Entry 8XQP (electron microscopy, 3.29 A resolution); this record covers chains A and S of the 5 polymer chains in the assembly.

== Chain A ==
Name: Guanine nucleotide-binding protein G(t) subunit alpha-3
From: Homo sapiens
Chain sequence (369 residues; numbered 1 to 354 plus 126 insertion-coded residues; 111 numbers in that range are skipped by the numbering (no residue carries them; nothing is unmodelled there); the number before each row is that of its first residue; a row labelled like 70A-70Z holds insertion residues (70A, then the next letters in order)):
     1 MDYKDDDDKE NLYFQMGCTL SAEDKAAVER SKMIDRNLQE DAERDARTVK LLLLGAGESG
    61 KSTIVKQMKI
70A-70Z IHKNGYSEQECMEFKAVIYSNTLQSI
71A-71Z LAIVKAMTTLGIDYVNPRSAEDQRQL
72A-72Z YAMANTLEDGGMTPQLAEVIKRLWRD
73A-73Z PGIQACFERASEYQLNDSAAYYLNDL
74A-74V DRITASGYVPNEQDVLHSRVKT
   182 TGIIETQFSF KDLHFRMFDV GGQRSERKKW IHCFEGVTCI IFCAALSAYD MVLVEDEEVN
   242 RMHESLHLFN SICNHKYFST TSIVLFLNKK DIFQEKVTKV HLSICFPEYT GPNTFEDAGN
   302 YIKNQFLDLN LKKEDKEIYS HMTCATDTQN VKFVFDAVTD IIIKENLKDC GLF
Disordered / not traced: 1-19, 70A-70Z, 71A-71Z, 72A-72Z, 73A-73Z, 74A-74V

== Chain S ==
Name: scFv16
From: Homo sapiens
Notes: antibody fragment or engineered binder
Chain sequence (286 residues; each row starts with the number of its first residue; note: 2 numbers in that range are skipped by the numbering (no residue carries them; nothing is unmodelled there); a row labelled like 121A-121N holds insertion residues (121A, then the next letters in order); numbers below 1 keep their minus sign (Met-19 is residue -19)):
   -19 MVSAIVLYVL LAAAAHSAFA DVQLVESGGG LVQPGGSRKL SCSASGFAFS SFGMHWVRQA
    41 PEKGLEWVAY ISSGSGTIYY ADTVKGRFTI SRDDPKNTLF LQMTSLRSED TAMYYCVRSI
   101 YYYGSSPFDF WGQGTTLTVS S
121A-121N GGGGSGGGGSGGGG
   124 SDIVMTQATS SVPVTPGESV SISCRSSKSL LHSNGNTYLY WFLQRPGQSP QLLIYRMSNL
   184 ASGVPDRFSG SGSGTAFTLT ISRLEAEDVG VYYCMQHLEY PLTFGAGTKL ELKAAAENLY
   244 FQSHHHHHHH H
Disordered / not traced: -19 to 1, 121A-121N, 236-254
Cystine bridges: Cys22-Cys96, Cys147-Cys217

== Interface between chain A and chain S ==
Pairs across the interface - 22 pairs, chain A then chain S:
  Leu20(A) with His155(S)
  Ser21(A) with His155(S), hydrogen bond (backbone-side chain); Asn157(S), hydrogen bond; Tyr161(S), hydrogen bond
  Ala22(A) with His220(S); Leu221(S); Tyr223(S), hydrophobic
  Glu23(A) with Pro107(S); Tyr161(S); Tyr163(S); His220(S), salt bridge
  Asp24(A) with Asn157(S), hydrogen bond; Tyr161(S), hydrogen bond
  Ala26(A) with Tyr101(S), hydrophobic
  Ala27(A) with Tyr101(S); Tyr102(S), hydrophobic
  Glu29(A) with Thr57(S)
  Arg30(A) with Ser31(S); Ile100(S); Tyr101(S)
  Met33(A) with Ser53(S); Gly54(S)
Other interface residues (no listed pair), chain S (16 interface residues in all): Arg179

== Summary ==
10 residues of chain A face 16 of chain S across their interface; the contacts include 5 hydrogen bonds and 1
salt bridge. Polar contacts include Glu23(A)-His220(S), Ser21(A)-His155(S) and Ser21(A)-Asn157(S).
Chain A is Guanine nucleotide-binding protein G(t) subunit alpha-3 and chain S is scFv16, both from Homo
sapiens; the structure, Structure of human class T GPCR TAS2R14-Gustducin complex with Aristolochic acid A,
was determined by electron microscopy together with 8XQL, 8XQN, 8XQO, 8XQR, 8XQS, 8XQT and 8YKY from the same
study.
